Entry 5T75 (X-ray diffraction, 1.50 A resolution); this record covers chain A.

[Chain A]
Molecule: Carbonic anhydrase 2
Source organism: Homo sapiens
Notes: EC 4.2.1.1
UniProtKB: P00918 (CAH2_HUMAN); numbering as in UniProt (aligned over 1-260)
Amino-acid sequence (260 residues; each row starts with the number of its first residue):
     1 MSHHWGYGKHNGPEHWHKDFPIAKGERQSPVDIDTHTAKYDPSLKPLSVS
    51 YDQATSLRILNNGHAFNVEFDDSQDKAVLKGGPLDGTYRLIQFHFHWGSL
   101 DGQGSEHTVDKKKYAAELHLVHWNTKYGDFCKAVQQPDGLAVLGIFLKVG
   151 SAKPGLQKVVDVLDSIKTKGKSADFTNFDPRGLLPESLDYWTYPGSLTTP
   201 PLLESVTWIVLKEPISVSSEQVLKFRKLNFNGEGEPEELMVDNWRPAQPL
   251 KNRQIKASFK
Not modelled in the structure: 1-3
Differences from the reference sequence: engineered mutation Cys131 (Gly in P00918), Ser205 (Cys in P00918)
Curated features (UniProtKB/Swiss-Prot):
  - active site: His64 (Proton donor/acceptor)
  - binding site (Zn(2+)): His94, His96, His119
  - binding site (substrate): Thr198, Thr199
  - site: Tyr7 (Fine-tunes the proton-transfer properties of H-64), Asn62 (Fine-tunes the proton-transfer properties of H-64), Asn67 (Fine-tunes the proton-transfer properties of H-64), Gln92 (Involved in the binding of some activators, including histamine and L-histidine)
  - modified residue: Ser2 (N-acetylserine), Ser165 (Phosphoserine), Ser172 (Phosphoserine)
  - natural variant: Lys18 (K18E: In Jogjakarta), Gln92 (Q92P: In OPTB3), His94 (H94Y: In OPTB3 loss of activity), His107 (H107Y: In OPTB3), Gly144 (G144R: In OPTB3), Pro236 (P236H: In Melbourne)
  - mutagenesis: Trp5 (W5A: Impaired activity, not rescued by 4-methylimidazole (4-MI); when associated with W-64), Tyr7 (Y7F: Enhanced activity; Y7H: Reduced proton transfer rate), Asn62 (N62A: Reduced activity; N62D: Strongly reduced activity; N62H: Reduced proton transfer; when associated with A-64; N62L: Reduced activity; N62T: Reduced activity; N62V: Reduced activity), His64 (H64A: Reduced CO(2) hydrase activity, rescued by 4-methylimidazole (4-MI). Reduced proton transfer; when associated with H-62. Enhanced proton transfer; when associated with H-67 ...), Ala65 (A65F: Reduced activity; A65S: 2-fold decrease in enzyme efficiency, as determined by kcat/KM ratio, and efficiently inhibited by chlorzolamide; when associated with Q-67), Asn67 (N67H: Enhanced proton transfer; when associated with A-64; N67L: Reduced activity ...), His94 (H94C/D/E/N/Q: Strongly reduced CO(2) hydrase and p-nitrophenyl acetate esterase activities, impaired stability of zinc binding), Glu106 (E106A/Q: Strongly reduced CO(2) hydrase activity; E106D: Normal CO(2) hydrase activity), Glu117 (E117Q: Strongly reduced activity and sulfonamide affinity), His119 (H119D/N/Q: Reduced activity; H119E: Strongly reduced activity), Val121 (V121A/G/I/L/S: Reduced CO(2) hydrase and p-nitrophenyl acetate esterase activities; V121K/R: Strongly reduced CO(2) hydrase and p-nitrophenyl acetate esterase activities), Val142 (V142F/Y: Strongly impaired activity; V142G: Weakly impaired activity; V142H: Impaired activity), 4 further mutagenesis entries in UniProt
Metal / ion sites: Zn2+: His94, His96, His119 (together with SA-2)
Ligand contacts:
  - SA-2 (4WA; 4-[(E)-(4-aminophenyl)diazenyl]benzenesulfonamide), molecule 1: His4, Trp5, His10, Asn11, Gly12, His15, Trp16, Lys18, Asp19, Phe20
  - SA-2 (4WA), molecule 2: Gln92, His94, His96, Glu106, His119, Val121, Phe130, Val134, Val142, Ser196, Leu197, Thr198, Thr199, Pro200, Pro201, Trp208

[Overview]
Ligands of chain A: SA-2. His94, His96 and His119 coordinate Zn2+. UniProt lists active-site residue His64, 3
Zn2+-binding residues, substrate-binding residues Thr198 and Thr199 and 16 mutagenesis sites.
Chain A is Carbonic anhydrase 2 (Homo sapiens); the structure, Human carbonic anhydrase II G132C_C206S double
mutant in complex with SA-2, was determined by X-ray diffraction together with 5T71, 5T72 and 5T74 from the
same study.
